PDB entry 9HT2 | X-ray diffraction, 1.42 A resolution | chain A

Chain A:
Name: Bromodomain-containing protein 4
Organism: Homo sapiens
UniProt: O60885 (BRD4_HUMAN); numbering as in UniProt (aligned over 44-168)
Sequence (127 residues; numbered 42 to 168; the number before each row is that of its first residue):
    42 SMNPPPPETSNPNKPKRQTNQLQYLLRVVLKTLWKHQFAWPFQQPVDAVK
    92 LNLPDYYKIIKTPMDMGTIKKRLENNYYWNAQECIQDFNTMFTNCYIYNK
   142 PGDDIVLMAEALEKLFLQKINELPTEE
Sequence notes: expression tag (42-43)
Ligand contacts:
  - A1IXF (methyl 2,2,6,6-tetramethyl-4-[[2-[(5-methyl-1,3,4-thiadiazol-2-yl)amino]-2-oxidanylidene-ethyl]amino]oxane-4-carboxylate): Trp81, Pro82, Phe83, Val87, Leu92, Leu94, Cys136, Tyr139, Asn140, Ile146
  - 1-ethoxy-2-(2-ethoxyethoxy)ethane (P4G): Tyr137, Glu151, Glu154, Lys155, Leu158
Swiss-Prot annotation at these positions:
  - site: Asn140 (Acetylated histone binding)
  - cross-link: Lys99 (Glycyl lysine isopeptide (Lys-Gly) (interchain with G-Cter in SUMO2))
Reported in the primary citation:
  - binding site for A1IXF: Asn140 (from molecular simulation)

In short:
Bound to chain A: compound A1IXF and 1-ethoxy-2-(2-ethoxyethoxy)ethane. The paper reports a binding site for
A1IXF at Asn140.
Chain A is Bromodomain-containing protein 4 (Homo sapiens); the structure, A novel bottom-up approach to find
lead-compounds in billion-sized libraries, was determined by X-ray diffraction, deposited together with 9HT0
and 9HT1.
